Entry 3O69 (X-ray diffraction, 2.10 A resolution); this record covers chains A and B.

Chain A (and B):
Molecule: GDP-mannose pyrophosphatase nudK
Organism: Escherichia coli
Notes: EC 3.6.1.-; chain B of this document is another copy of the same molecule, construct and numbering; everything in this record applies to it too
UniProtKB: P37128 (NUDK_ECOLI); residues 1-191 here = UniProt positions 1-191
Amino-acid sequence (191 residues; each row starts with the number of its first residue):
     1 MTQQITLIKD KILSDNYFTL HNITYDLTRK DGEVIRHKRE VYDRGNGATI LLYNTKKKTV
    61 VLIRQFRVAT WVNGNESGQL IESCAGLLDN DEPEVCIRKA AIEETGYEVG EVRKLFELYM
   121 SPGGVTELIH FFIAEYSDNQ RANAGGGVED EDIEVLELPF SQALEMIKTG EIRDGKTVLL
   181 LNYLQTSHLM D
Not modelled in the structure: 1, 32, 89, 139-150 (chain B: 1-2)
Sequence notes: engineered mutation A100 (Glu in P37128)
Bound ions: Na+: T2 (shared with D152(B) of chain B); Mg2+: A85, E104
From the paper describing this entry:
  - mutagenesis - E100A: abolished binding to Mg2+
  - conformationally variable residues (loop rearrangement): Y17
  - mutagenesis - R44S, E151A (3 fold), K176A: decreased catalytic activity
  - mutagenesis - E149A, D150A, D152A: unchanged catalytic activity
  - catalytic residues: R44, K176

Chain A / chain B interface:
Contacting residue pairs - 116 pairs, chain A then chain B:
  T2(A) with F66(B); Q79(B); D152(B), hydrogen bond (backbone-side chain)
  I5(A) with F66(B), hydrophobic; W71(B), hydrophobic
  S14(A) with L13(B); L20(B)
  N16(A) with L13(B); N22(B); E40(B), hydrogen bond
  Y17(A) with E40(B), hydrogen bond (backbone-side chain)
  F18(A) with E40(B), hydrogen bond (backbone-side chain)
  L20(A) with S14(B); L20(B), hydrophobic; Y42(B)
  Y25(A) with F66(B), hydrophobic; V68(B), hydrophobic
  L27(A) with F66(B), hydrophobic
  R29(A) with E149(B), hydrogen bond (side chain-backbone); D150(B), hydrogen bond (side chain-backbone); E151(B); D152(B)
  K30(A) with D152(B), hydrogen bond (backbone-side chain)
  I35(A) with D150(B)
  H37(A) with D150(B), salt bridge
  R39(A) with V68(B); D150(B), salt bridge
  E40(A) with F18(B); Y42(B), hydrogen bond; R44(B), hydrogen bond (backbone-side chain)
  V41(A) with A69(B), hydrophobic
  Y42(A) with L20(B); E40(B), hydrogen bond; Y42(B), hydrophobic
  R44(A) with G123(B); G124(B)
  N46(A) with N73(B), hydrogen bond
  F66(A) with I5(B), hydrophobic; Y25(B), hydrophobic; L27(B), hydrophobic
  R67(A) with P122(B); G123(B)
  V68(A) with Y25(B), hydrophobic; R39(B); V41(B), hydrophobic
  A69(A) with V41(B), hydrophobic; P122(B); V125(B); T126(B), hydrogen bond (backbone-side chain)
  T70(A) with Y119(B); P122(B)
  W71(A) with I5(B)
  V72(A) with I23(B), hydrophobic; V41(B), hydrophobic; T126(B)
  N73(A) with N46(B), hydrogen bond; Y119(B), hydrogen bond (backbone-side chain); T126(B), hydrogen bond (side chain-backbone); L128(B)
  G74(A) with Y119(B)
  N75(A) with Y119(B), hydrogen bond (backbone-side chain)
  Q79(A) with Q3(B), hydrogen bond
  L80(A) with Y119(B), hydrophobic; P122(B), hydrophobic
  E82(A) with P122(B)
  F116(A) with I167(B), hydrophobic
  E117(A) with R173(B)
  L118(A) with R173(B); D174(B); G175(B); V178(B), hydrophobic
  Y119(A) with T70(B); N73(B), hydrogen bond (side chain-backbone); G74(B); N75(B), hydrogen bond (side chain-backbone); L80(B), hydrophobic; R173(B), hydrogen bond (backbone-backbone); D174(B); G175(B), hydrogen bond (backbone-backbone)
  M120(A) with M120(B); G175(B)
  S121(A) with E127(B), hydrogen bond
  P122(A) with R67(B); A69(B); T70(B); L80(B), hydrophobic; E82(B); D174(B)
  G123(A) with R44(B), hydrogen bond (backbone-side chain); R67(B)
  G124(A) with Y42(B); R44(B)
  V125(A) with A69(B)
  T126(A) with A69(B); V72(B); N73(B), hydrogen bond (backbone-side chain)
  E127(A) with S121(B), hydrogen bond
  L128(A) with N73(B)
  D152(A) with L27(B); R29(B), salt bridge; H37(B), salt bridge
  I167(A) with F116(B), hydrophobic
  R173(A) with E117(B); L118(B); Y119(B), hydrogen bond (backbone-backbone)
  D174(A) with Y119(B); P122(B)
  G175(A) with Y119(B), hydrogen bond (backbone-backbone); M120(B); L179(B)
  V178(A) with L179(B), hydrophobic
  L179(A) with G175(B); V178(B), hydrophobic; L179(B), hydrophobic
  T186(A) with Q185(B); T186(B)
Interface residues without a listed pair, chain A (63 interface residues in all): Q3, L7, L13, I23, D31, S77, E151, K176, N182, Q185
Interface residues without a listed pair, chain B (60 interface residues in all): L7, N16, I172, K176

In short:
63 residues of chain A face 60 of chain B across their interface, with 27 hydrogen bonds and 4 salt bridges.
Among the polar pairs are H37(A)-D150(B), R39(A)-D150(B) and D152(A)-R29(B). The paper reports catalytic
residues R44(A) and K176(A); R44S, E151A and K176A of chain A reduce catalytic activity; 7 substitutions were
tested in all.
Chain A and chain B are both GDP-mannose pyrophosphatase nudK (Escherichia coli); the structure, Structure of
the E100A E.coli GDP-mannose hydrolase (yffh) in complex with Mg++, was determined by X-ray diffraction
together with 3O52, 3O61 and 3O6Z from the same study.
